Entry 6S91 (electron microscopy, 2.68 A resolution); this record covers chains G and V of the 35 polymer chains in the assembly.

# Chain G
Molecule: CRISPR-associated RAMP protein, Cmr4 family
Organism: Sulfolobus islandicus (strain REY15A)
UniProt: F0NDX6 (F0NDX6_SULIR); residues 1-286 here = UniProt positions 1-286
Chain sequence (286 residues; each row starts with the number of its first residue):
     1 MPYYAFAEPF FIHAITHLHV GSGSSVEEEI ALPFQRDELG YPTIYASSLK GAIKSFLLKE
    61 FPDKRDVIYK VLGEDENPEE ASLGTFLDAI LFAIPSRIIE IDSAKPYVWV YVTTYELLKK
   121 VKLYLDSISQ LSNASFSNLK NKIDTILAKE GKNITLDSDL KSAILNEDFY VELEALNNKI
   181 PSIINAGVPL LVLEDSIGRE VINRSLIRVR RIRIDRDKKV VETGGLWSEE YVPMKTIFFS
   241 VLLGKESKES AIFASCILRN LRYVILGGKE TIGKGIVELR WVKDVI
Not modelled in the structure: 1, 285-286
Differences from the reference sequence: engineered mutation Ala31 (Asp in F0NDX6)

# Chain V
Molecule: crRNA
Organism: Sulfolobus islandicus REY15A
Sequence (51 nucleotides; each row starts with the number of its first residue):
     1 AUUGAAAGUU CAAAGCUUAG AUACCCUGGA GGGAAACCAG ACUUAACACC A
Not modelled in the structure: 49-51
Differences from the reference sequence: conflict A1 (C2068518 in 323473489), U3 (G2068520 in 323473489)

# How chain G and chain V interact
Residue-residue contacts - 55 pairs, chain G then chain V:
  His19(G) - U10(V)  phosphate contact
  Gly21(G) - U9(V)  sugar contact
  Gly21(G) - U10(V)  hydrogen bond to the phosphate
  Ser22(G) - U9(V)  sugar contact
  Gly23(G) - U9(V)  base contact
  Ser47(G) - G8(V)  sugar contact
  Ser47(G) - U9(V)  hydrogen bond to the phosphate
  Ser48(G) - G8(V)  phosphate contact
  Ser48(G) - U9(V)  hydrogen bond to the phosphate
  Lys50(G) - A7(V)  salt bridge to the phosphate
  Gly51(G) - G8(V)  sugar contact
  Ala52(G) - G8(V)  base contact
  Lys54(G) - A6(V)  phosphate contact
  Lys54(G) - A7(V)  salt bridge to the phosphate
  Ser55(G) - G8(V)  hydrogen bond to the base
  Lys59(G) - G8(V)  base contact
  Leu72(G) - A7(V)  phosphate contact
  Glu74(G) - A6(V)  hydrogen bond to the sugar
  Asp75(G) - A6(V)  sugar contact
  Pro78(G) - A5(V)  hydrogen bond to the sugar
  Pro78(G) - A6(V)  sugar contact
  Glu79(G) - G4(V)  hydrogen bond to the base
  Glu79(G) - A5(V)  base contact
  Glu80(G) - A5(V)  sugar contact
  Ala81(G) - A5(V)  sugar contact
  Ser82(G) - A5(V)  phosphate contact
  Ser82(G) - A6(V)  hydrogen bond to the phosphate
  Arg210(G) - G15(V)  hydrogen bond to the base
  Arg211(G) - A13(V)  hydrogen bond to the sugar
  Arg211(G) - G15(V)  salt bridge to the phosphate
  Ile212(G) - A13(V)  hydrogen bond to the sugar
  Ile212(G) - A14(V)  phosphate contact
  Ile212(G) - G15(V)  hydrogen bond to the phosphate
  Arg213(G) - A12(V)  hydrogen bond to the base
  Arg213(G) - A13(V)  hydrogen bond to the base
  Arg213(G) - A14(V)  phosphate contact
  Ile214(G) - A14(V)  hydrogen bond to the phosphate
  Ile214(G) - C16(V)  sugar contact
  Arg216(G) - A14(V)  salt bridge to the phosphate
  Lys219(G) - A14(V)  base contact
  Lys219(G) - C16(V)  hydrogen bond to the phosphate
  Lys219(G) - U17(V)  salt bridge to the phosphate
  Val220(G) - U17(V)  sugar contact
  Val221(G) - G15(V)  base contact
  Leu226(G) - G15(V)  base contact
  Trp227(G) - A13(V)  base contact
  Ile265(G) - G8(V)  hydrogen bond to the base
  Leu266(G) - G8(V)  base contact
  Gly267(G) - G8(V)  hydrogen bond to the base
  Gly267(G) - U10(V)  phosphate contact
  Gly268(G) - U10(V)  phosphate contact
  Gly268(G) - C11(V)  phosphate contact
  Lys269(G) - C11(V)  hydrogen bond to the phosphate
  Glu270(G) - C11(V)  hydrogen bond to the phosphate
  Thr271(G) - A12(V)  phosphate contact
Also at the interface, not in a pair above, chain G (41 interface residues in all): Val20, Gln35, Gly73

# Summary
Chain G and chain V form an interface of 41 and 14 residues respectively; the contacts include 20 hydrogen
bonds and 5 salt bridges. Among the polar pairs are Ser55(G)-G8(V), Glu79(G)-G4(V) and Arg210(G)-G15(V).
Here chain G is CRISPR-associated RAMP protein, Cmr4 family (Sulfolobus islandicus (strain REY15A)) and chain
V is crRNA (Sulfolobus islandicus REY15A). Entry 6S91 (Cryo-EM structure of the Type III-B Cmr-beta bound to
cognate target RNA and AMPPnP, state 2) was determined by electron microscopy together with 6S6B, 6S8B, 6S8E,
6SH8, 6SHB and 6SIC from the same study.
